4N78 - chains A and D of the 6 polymer chains in the assembly; structure by X-ray diffraction, 2.43 A resolution.

[Chain A]
Protein: Cytoplasmic FMR1-interacting protein 1
Source organism: Homo sapiens
UniProt: Q7L576 (CYFP1_HUMAN); numbering as in UniProt (aligned over 1-1253)
Sequence (1253 residues; each row starts with the number of its first residue):
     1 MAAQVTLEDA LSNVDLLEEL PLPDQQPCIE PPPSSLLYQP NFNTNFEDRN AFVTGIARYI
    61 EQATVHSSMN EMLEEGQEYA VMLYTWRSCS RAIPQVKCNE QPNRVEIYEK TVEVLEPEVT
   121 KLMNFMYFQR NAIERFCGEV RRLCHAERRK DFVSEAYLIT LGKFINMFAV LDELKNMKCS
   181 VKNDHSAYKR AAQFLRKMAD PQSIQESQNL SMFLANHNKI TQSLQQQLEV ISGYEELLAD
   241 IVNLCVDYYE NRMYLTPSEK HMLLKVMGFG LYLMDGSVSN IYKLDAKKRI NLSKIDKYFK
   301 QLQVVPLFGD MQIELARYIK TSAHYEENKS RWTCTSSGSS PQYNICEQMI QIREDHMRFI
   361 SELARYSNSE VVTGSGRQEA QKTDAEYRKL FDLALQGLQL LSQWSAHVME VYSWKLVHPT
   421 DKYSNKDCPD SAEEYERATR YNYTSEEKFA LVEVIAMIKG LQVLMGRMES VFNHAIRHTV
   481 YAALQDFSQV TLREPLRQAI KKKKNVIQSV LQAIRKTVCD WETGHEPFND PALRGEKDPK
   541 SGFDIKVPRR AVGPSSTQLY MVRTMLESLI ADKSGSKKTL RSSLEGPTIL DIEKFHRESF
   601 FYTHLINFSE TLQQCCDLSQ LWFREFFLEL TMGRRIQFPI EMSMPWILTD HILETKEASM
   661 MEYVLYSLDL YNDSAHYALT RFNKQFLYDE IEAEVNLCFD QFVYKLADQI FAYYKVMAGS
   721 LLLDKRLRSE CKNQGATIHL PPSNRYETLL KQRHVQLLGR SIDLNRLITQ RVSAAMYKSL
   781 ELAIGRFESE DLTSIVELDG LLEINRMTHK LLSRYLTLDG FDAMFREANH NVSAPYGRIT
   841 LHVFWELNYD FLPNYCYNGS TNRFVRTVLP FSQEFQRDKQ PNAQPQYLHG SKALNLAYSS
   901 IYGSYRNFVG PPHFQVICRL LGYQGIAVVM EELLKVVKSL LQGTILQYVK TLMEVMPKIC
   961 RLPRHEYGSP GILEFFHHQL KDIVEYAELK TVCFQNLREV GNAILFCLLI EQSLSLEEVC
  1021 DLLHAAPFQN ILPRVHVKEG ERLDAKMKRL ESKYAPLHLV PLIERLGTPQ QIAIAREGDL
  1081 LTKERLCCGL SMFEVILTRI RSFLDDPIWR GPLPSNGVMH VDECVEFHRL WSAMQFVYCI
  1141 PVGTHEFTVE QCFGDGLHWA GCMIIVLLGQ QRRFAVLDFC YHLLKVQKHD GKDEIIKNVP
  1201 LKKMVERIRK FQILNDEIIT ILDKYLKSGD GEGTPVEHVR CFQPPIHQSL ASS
Unresolved in the structure: 1-4, 23-54, 368-379, 540-542, 572-577, 1228-1236, 1251-1253
Swiss-Prot annotation at these positions:
  - modified residue: Ser583 (Phosphoserine), Thr1234 (Phosphothreonine)
  - natural variant: Gly820 (G820D; G820S)
  - mutagenesis: Cys179 (C179R: Reduced interaction with RAC1), Arg190 (R190D: Reduced interaction with RAC1), Glu434 (E434K: Reduced interaction with RAC1; when associated with A-626), Phe626 (F626A: Reduced interaction with RAC1; when associated with K-434), Met632 (M632D: Reduced interaction with RAC1), Leu697 (L697D: Constitutive induction of the formation of actin filaments; when associated with D-704), Tyr704 (Y704D: Constitutive induction of the formation of actin filaments; when associated with D-697), Leu841 (L841A: Constitutive induction of the formation of actin filaments; when associated with 844-A-A-845), Phe844 to Trp845 (Constitutive induction of the formation of actin filaments; when associated with A-841)

[Chain D]
Protein: Wiskott-Aldrich syndrome protein family member 1
Source organism: Homo sapiens
UniProt: Q92558 (WASF1_HUMAN); numbering as in UniProt (aligned over 1-559)
Sequence (559 residues; numbered 1 to 559; the number before each row is that of its first residue):
     1 MPLVKRNIDP RHLCHTALPR GIKNELECVT NISLANIIRQ LSSLSKYAED IFGELFNEAH
    61 SFSFRVNSLQ ERVDRLSVSV TQLDPKEEEL SLQDITMRKA FRSSTIQDQQ LFDRKTLPIP
   121 LQETYDVCEQ PPPLNILTPY RDDGKEGLKF YTNPSYFFDL WKEKMLQDTE DKRKEKRKQK
   181 QKNLDRPHEP EKVPRAPHDR RREWQKLAQG PELAEDDANL LHKHIEVANG PASHFETRPQ
   241 TYVDHMDGSY SLSALPFSQM SELLTRAEER VLVRPHEPPP PPPMHGAGDA KPIPTCISSA
   301 TGLIENRPQS PATGRTPVFV SPTPPPPPPP LPSALSTSSL RASMTSTPPP PVPPPPPPPA
   361 TALQAPAVPP PPAPLQIAPG VLHPAPPPIA PPLVQPSPPV ARAAPVCETV PVHPLPQGEV
   421 QGLPPPPPPP PLPPPGIRPS SPVTVTALAH PPSGLHPTPS TAPGPHVPLM PPSPPSQVIP
   481 ASEPKRHPST LPVISDARSV LLEAIRKGIQ LRKVEEQREQ EAKHERIEND VATILSRRIA
   541 VEYSDSEDDS EFDEVDWLE
Unresolved in the structure: 1-14, 178-494, 517-526, 544-559

[How chain A and chain D interact]
Residue-residue contacts - 142 pairs, chain A then chain D:
  Arg87(A) - Tyr151(D)  hydrogen bond (side chain-backbone)
  Arg87(A) - Thr152(D)
  Ser88(A) - Tyr151(D)
  Cys89(A) - Pro132(D)  hydrophobic
  Cys89(A) - Leu134(D)  hydrophobic
  Arg91(A) - Phe150(D)
  Ala92(A) - Leu134(D)  hydrophobic
  Ala92(A) - Arg141(D)  hydrogen bond (backbone-side chain)
  Ala92(A) - Gly147(D)
  Ala92(A) - Phe150(D)  hydrophobic
  Ile93(A) - Leu137(D)  hydrophobic
  Ile93(A) - Arg141(D)
  Pro94(A) - Leu137(D)
  Pro94(A) - Tyr140(D)
  Pro94(A) - Arg141(D)
  Lys97(A) - Asp142(D)  salt bridge
  Asn103(A) - Tyr140(D)
  Glu106(A) - Tyr140(D)
  Lys110(A) - Ile136(D)
  Lys110(A) - Leu137(D)
  Lys110(A) - Tyr140(D)
  Glu113(A) - Ile136(D)
  Val114(A) - Pro133(D)
  Val114(A) - Leu134(D)  hydrophobic
  Val114(A) - Leu137(D)  hydrophobic
  Lys121(A) - Glu129(D)  salt bridge
  Ser556(A) - His15(D)  hydrogen bond
  Thr557(A) - His15(D)
  Thr557(A) - Thr16(D)
  Thr557(A) - Ala17(D)
  Thr557(A) - Leu18(D)
  Arg624(A) - Phe157(D)
  Arg635(A) - Tyr156(D)  hydrogen bond
  Arg635(A) - Leu160(D)
  Ile636(A) - Lys149(D)
  Ile636(A) - Phe150(D)
  Ile636(A) - Tyr151(D)
  Ile636(A) - Tyr156(D)  hydrophobic
  Gln637(A) - Tyr156(D)
  Gln637(A) - Phe157(D)
  Phe638(A) - Phe157(D)
  Pro639(A) - Leu160(D)  hydrophobic
  Ile640(A) - Trp161(D)
  Glu641(A) - Trp161(D)
  Glu641(A) - Lys164(D)
  Leu679(A) - Cys128(D)  hydrogen bond (backbone-side chain)
  Asn683(A) - Cys128(D)  hydrogen bond
  Asn683(A) - Glu129(D)  hydrogen bond (backbone-backbone)
  Lys684(A) - Glu129(D)  salt bridge
  Gln685(A) - Tyr125(D)  hydrogen bond (side chain-backbone)
  Gln685(A) - Asp126(D)
  Gln685(A) - Cys128(D)  hydrogen bond (side chain-backbone)
  Gln685(A) - Glu129(D)  hydrogen bond (backbone-backbone)
  Gln685(A) - Gln130(D)
  Phe686(A) - Thr152(D)
  Tyr688(A) - Arg114(D)
  Tyr688(A) - Leu117(D)
  Tyr688(A) - Tyr125(D)  hydrophobic
  Asp689(A) - Arg114(D)  salt bridge
  Asp689(A) - Tyr125(D)  hydrogen bond
  Asp689(A) - Pro154(D)
  Glu690(A) - Thr152(D)  hydrogen bond
  Glu690(A) - Phe157(D)
  Glu692(A) - Phe112(D)
  Glu692(A) - Arg114(D)  salt bridge
  Ala693(A) - Pro154(D)
  Glu694(A) - Phe157(D)
  Val695(A) - Phe112(D)  hydrophobic
  Asn696(A) - Gln110(D)  hydrogen bond
  Asn696(A) - Leu111(D)  hydrogen bond (side chain-backbone)
  Asn696(A) - Phe112(D)  hydrogen bond (side chain-backbone)
  Asn696(A) - Asp113(D)  hydrogen bond
  Leu697(A) - Phe157(D)
  Leu697(A) - Phe158(D)
  Leu697(A) - Trp161(D)  hydrophobic
  Leu697(A) - Val531(D)  hydrophobic
  Phe699(A) - Phe112(D)  hydrophobic
  Asp700(A) - Gln109(D)
  Asp700(A) - Gln110(D)  hydrogen bond
  Asp700(A) - Val531(D)
  Gln701(A) - Trp161(D)  hydrogen bond
  Gln701(A) - Val531(D)
  Tyr704(A) - Ala532(D)
  Tyr704(A) - Leu535(D)  hydrophobic
  Tyr704(A) - Ser536(D)  hydrogen bond
  Tyr704(A) - Ile539(D)
  Leu757(A) - Phe112(D)
  Leu758(A) - Phe112(D)  hydrophobic
  Leu758(A) - Leu121(D)
  Gly759(A) - Pro118(D)
  Gly759(A) - Leu121(D)
  Arg760(A) - Leu111(D)
  Arg760(A) - Phe112(D)
  Arg760(A) - Asp113(D)  hydrogen bond (side chain-backbone)
  Arg760(A) - Thr116(D)  hydrogen bond
  Arg760(A) - Leu117(D)
  Ile762(A) - Leu111(D)  hydrophobic
  Arg766(A) - Asp108(D)  salt bridge
  Leu767(A) - Asp108(D)
  Leu767(A) - Leu111(D)  hydrophobic
  Gln770(A) - Ile106(D)
  Gln770(A) - Gln107(D)
  Gln770(A) - Asp108(D)  hydrogen bond (side chain-backbone)
  Arg771(A) - Gln107(D)  hydrogen bond
  Arg771(A) - Asp108(D)  hydrogen bond (side chain-backbone)
  Ala774(A) - Gln107(D)
  Tyr777(A) - Ser103(D)  hydrogen bond
  Glu788(A) - Arg512(D)  salt bridge
  Glu827(A) - Phe101(D)
  Glu827(A) - Arg102(D)
  Glu827(A) - Ser103(D)  hydrogen bond (side chain-backbone)
  His830(A) - Ala100(D)
  His830(A) - Arg102(D)
  Val832(A) - Phe101(D)  hydrophobic
  Ser833(A) - Asp94(D)
  Ser833(A) - Lys99(D)  hydrogen bond (side chain-backbone)
  Ser833(A) - Ala100(D)
  Ser833(A) - Phe101(D)  hydrogen bond (side chain-backbone)
  Pro835(A) - Leu90(D)  hydrophobic
  Arg838(A) - Arg512(D)
  Leu841(A) - Ile95(D)  hydrophobic
  Leu841(A) - Leu501(D)  hydrophobic
  Leu841(A) - Ile505(D)
  Phe844(A) - Leu501(D)  hydrophobic
  Phe844(A) - Leu502(D)  hydrophobic
  Trp845(A) - Leu502(D)  hydrophobic
  Trp845(A) - Ile505(D)  hydrophobic
  Trp845(A) - Arg506(D)
  Asn848(A) - Arg498(D)  hydrogen bond
  Asn848(A) - Leu502(D)
  Tyr849(A) - Arg506(D)  hydrogen bond
  Asp878(A) - Lys513(D)  salt bridge
  Gln884(A) - Ile539(D)
  Gln884(A) - Tyr543(D)
  Pro885(A) - Tyr543(D)
  Lys892(A) - Tyr543(D)
  Gln924(A) - Leu90(D)
  Glu932(A) - Ser499(D)  hydrogen bond
  Glu932(A) - Leu501(D)
  Lys935(A) - Arg498(D)
  Val936(A) - Arg498(D)
  Ser939(A) - Ala497(D)
Interface residues without a listed pair, chain A (87 interface residues in all): Thr85, Ile107, Thr111, Glu118, Arg440, Thr517, Gln558, Met561, Asp819, Ala834, Tyr836, Val928, Glu999
Interface residues without a listed pair, chain D (71 interface residues in all): Ser91, Leu92, Val127, Pro131, Asn153, Asp496

[Overview]
87 residues of chain A face 71 of chain D across their interface, with 31 hydrogen bonds and 8 salt bridges.
Polar pairs include Lys97(A)-Asp142(D), Lys121(A)-Glu129(D) and Lys684(A)-Glu129(D). From UniProt: 10
mutagenesis sites on chain A.
Here chain A is Cytoplasmic FMR1-interacting protein 1 and chain D is Wiskott-Aldrich syndrome protein family
member 1, both from Homo sapiens. Entry 4N78 (The WAVE Regulatory Complex Links Diverse Receptors to the Actin
Cytoskeleton) was determined by X-ray diffraction.
